7MH9 - chains H and M of the 3 polymer chains in the assembly; structure by X-ray diffraction, 3.10 A resolution.

[Chain H]
Molecule: Reaction center protein H chain
Source organism: Rhodobacter sphaeroides
Reference sequence: P0C0Y7 (RCEH_RHOSH); residue numbers follow UniProt; this construct covers 1-259
Chain sequence (266 residues; numbered 1 to 266; the number before each row is that of its first residue):
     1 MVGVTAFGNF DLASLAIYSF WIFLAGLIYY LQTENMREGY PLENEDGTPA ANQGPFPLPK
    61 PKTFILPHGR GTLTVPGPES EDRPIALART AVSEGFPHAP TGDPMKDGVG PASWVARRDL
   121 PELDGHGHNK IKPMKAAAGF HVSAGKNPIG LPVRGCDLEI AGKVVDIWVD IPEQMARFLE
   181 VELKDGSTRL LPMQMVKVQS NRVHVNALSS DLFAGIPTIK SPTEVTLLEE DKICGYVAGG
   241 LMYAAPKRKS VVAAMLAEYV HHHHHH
Disordered / not traced: 1-10, 251-266
Sequence notes: expression tag (260-266)

[Chain M]
Molecule: Reaction center protein M chain
Source organism: Rhodobacter sphaeroides
Reference sequence: P0C0Y9 (RCEM_RHOSH); residues 0-307 here correspond to UniProt positions 1-308 (UniProt number = residue number + 1)
Chain sequence (308 residues; numbered 0 to 307; the number before each row is that of its first residue; numbering starts at 0):
     0 MAEYQNIFSQ VQVRGPADLG MTEDVNLANR SGVGPFSTLL GWFGNAQLGP IYLGSLGVLS
    60 LFSGLMWFFT IGIWFWYQAG WNPAVFLRDL FFFSLEPPAP EYGLSFAAPL KEGGLWLIAS
   120 FFMFVAVWSW WGRTYLRAQA LGMGKHTAWA FLSAIWLWMV LGFIRPILMG SWSEAVPYGI
   180 FSHLDWTNNF SLVHGNLFYN PFHGLSIAFL YGSALLFAMH GATILAVSRF GGERELEQIA
   240 DRGTAAERAA LFWRWTMGFN ATMEGIHRWA IWMAVLVTLT GGIGILLSGT VVDNWYVWGQ
   300 NHGMAPLN
Disordered / not traced: 0-1, 303-307
Modified / non-standard residues: Tyr210 (meta-nitro-tyrosine; NIY)
Swiss-Prot annotation at these positions:
  - binding site ((7R,8Z)-bacteriochlorophyll b): His182, His202
  - binding site (Fe cation): His219, Glu234, His266
  - binding site (a ubiquinone): Trp252
Bound ions: Fe ion: His219, Glu234, His266 (shared with 2 residues of chain L)
Residues lining bound ligands:
  - bacteriochlorophyll a (BCL), molecule 1: Trp66, Met122, Val126, Phe150, Ala153, Ile154, Leu156, Trp157, Leu160, Trp185, Thr186, Asn187, Phe189, Ser190, Asn195, Leu196, Phe197, His202, Ser205, Ile206, Leu209, Tyr210, Val276, Thr277, Gly280, Ile284
  - bacteriochlorophyll a (BCL), molecule 2: Met122, Trp157, Leu160, Val175, Ile179, His182, Leu183, Trp185, Thr186
  - bacteriochlorophyll a (BCL), molecule 3: Thr186, Leu209, Tyr210
  - bacteriochlorophyll a (BCL), molecule 4: Phe197, Gly203, Ile206, Ala207, Tyr210, Gly211, Leu214
  - bacteriopheophytin a (BPH), molecule 1: Ser59, Leu60, Gly63, Leu64, Phe67, Ala125, Val126, Trp129, Thr133, Thr146, Ala149, Phe150, Ala153, Ala273, Val274, Thr277
  - bacteriopheophytin a (BPH), molecule 2: Tyr210, Ala213, Leu214, Ala217, Met218, Trp252, Thr255, Met256
  - spheroidene (SPO): Trp66, Phe67, Phe68, Ile70, Gly71, Phe74, Trp75, Phe85, Leu89, Phe105, Trp115, Leu116, Ser119, Phe120, Met122, Phe123, Trp157, Met158, Leu160, Gly161, Phe162, Trp171, Val175, Tyr177, Gly178, Ile179, His182
  - ubiquinone-10 (U10): Leu214, Leu215, Met218, His219, Thr222, Ile223, Ala245, Ala248, Ala249, Trp252, Met256, Phe258, Asn259, Ala260, Thr261, Met262, Ile265, Trp268, Met272

[Interface between chain H and chain M]
Contacting residue pairs - 113 pairs, chain H then chain M:
  Asp11(H) - Val290(M)
  Asp11(H) - Trp297(M)  hydrogen bond
  Asp11(H) - Gly302(M)
  Leu12(H) - Leu286(M)  hydrophobic
  Leu12(H) - Val290(M)  hydrophobic
  Ala13(H) - Val291(M)  hydrophobic
  Ala13(H) - Trp297(M)
  Ser14(H) - Trp297(M)
  Ser14(H) - His301(M)  hydrogen bond (side chain-backbone)
  Ser14(H) - Gly302(M)
  Ala16(H) - Phe201(M)
  Ile17(H) - Phe201(M)
  Ile17(H) - Leu204(M)  hydrophobic
  Phe20(H) - Leu204(M)  hydrophobic
  Phe20(H) - Leu275(M)  hydrophobic
  Phe20(H) - Thr279(M)
  Trp21(H) - Leu204(M)  hydrophobic
  Leu27(H) - Trp271(M)  hydrophobic
  Leu27(H) - Leu275(M)  hydrophobic
  Tyr30(H) - Arg267(M)  hydrogen bond
  Leu31(H) - Arg267(M)
  Leu31(H) - Trp268(M)  hydrophobic
  Gln32(H) - Phe258(M)
  Glu34(H) - Thr261(M)
  Glu34(H) - Arg267(M)  salt bridge
  Asn35(H) - Ala260(M)
  Asn35(H) - Thr261(M)  hydrogen bond (side chain-backbone)
  Asn35(H) - Gly264(M)  hydrogen bond (side chain-backbone)
  Asn35(H) - Ile265(M)  hydrogen bond (side chain-backbone)
  Asn35(H) - Trp268(M)
  Glu38(H) - Ile238(M)
  Glu38(H) - Arg241(M)  salt bridge
  Glu38(H) - Thr261(M)
  Tyr40(H) - Arg253(M)  hydrogen bond
  Leu42(H) - Arg253(M)
  Lys62(H) - Glu263(M)  salt bridge
  Lys62(H) - Arg267(M)
  Phe64(H) - Ile238(M)  hydrophobic
  Phe64(H) - Glu263(M)
  Leu66(H) - Ala239(M)  hydrophobic
  Leu73(H) - Ile238(M)
  Leu73(H) - Ala239(M)
  Glu79(H) - Arg241(M)  salt bridge
  Pro111(H) - Arg247(M)  hydrogen bond (backbone-side chain)
  Ala112(H) - Arg247(M)
  Ser113(H) - Thr243(M)  hydrogen bond (backbone-side chain)
  Ser113(H) - Arg247(M)  hydrogen bond (backbone-side chain)
  Val115(H) - Arg241(M)
  Val115(H) - Gly242(M)
  Val115(H) - Thr243(M)
  Val115(H) - Glu246(M)
  Arg117(H) - Glu236(M)  hydrogen bond (side chain-backbone)
  Arg117(H) - Gln237(M)
  Arg117(H) - Asp240(M)  hydrogen bond (side chain-backbone)
  Arg117(H) - Arg241(M)
  Arg117(H) - Gly242(M)
  Arg118(H) - Glu236(M)  salt bridge
  Arg118(H) - Asp240(M)  salt bridge
  Glu122(H) - Arg233(M)  salt bridge
  Glu122(H) - Glu236(M)
  Gly125(H) - Met20(M)
  His126(H) - Met20(M)
  Ile131(H) - Arg233(M)
  Ala138(H) - Pro15(M)
  Gly139(H) - Arg13(M)
  Gly139(H) - Pro15(M)
  Phe140(H) - Arg13(M)
  Phe140(H) - Gly14(M)
  His141(H) - Val12(M)
  His141(H) - Arg13(M)  hydrogen bond (backbone-backbone)
  Val142(H) - Val10(M)  hydrophobic
  Val142(H) - Gln11(M)
  Ser143(H) - Gln11(M)  hydrogen bond (backbone-backbone)
  Ser143(H) - Val12(M)
  Ser143(H) - Arg13(M)
  Ala144(H) - Val10(M)
  Ala144(H) - Gln11(M)  hydrogen bond (backbone-backbone)
  Ala144(H) - Trp41(M)  hydrophobic
  Gly145(H) - Gln9(M)
  Gly145(H) - Trp41(M)
  Lys146(H) - Val10(M)
  Pro172(H) - Asp17(M)
  Glu173(H) - Asn44(M)
  Gln174(H) - Val12(M)
  Gln174(H) - Arg13(M)
  Gln174(H) - Gly14(M)  hydrogen bond (side chain-backbone)
  Gln174(H) - Pro15(M)  hydrogen bond (side chain-backbone)
  Met175(H) - Val12(M)  hydrophobic
  Met175(H) - Glu232(M)
  Ala176(H) - Val12(M)
  Arg177(H) - Glu232(M)  salt bridge
  Arg177(H) - Arg233(M)
  Met193(H) - Gln9(M)
  Gln194(H) - Tyr3(M)
  Gln194(H) - Asn5(M)
  Gln194(H) - Ser227(M)  hydrogen bond (side chain-backbone)
  Gln194(H) - Arg228(M)
  Met195(H) - Arg228(M)
  Val196(H) - Tyr3(M)
  Val196(H) - Gln9(M)  hydrogen bond (backbone-side chain)
  Lys197(H) - Gln9(M)
  Val198(H) - Gln9(M)  hydrogen bond (backbone-side chain)
  Leu227(H) - Arg233(M)
  Leu227(H) - Glu236(M)
  Leu227(H) - Asp240(M)
  Glu230(H) - Arg233(M)  salt bridge
  Asp231(H) - Gly242(M)
  Asp231(H) - Thr243(M)  hydrogen bond (side chain-backbone)
  Cys234(H) - Arg228(M)  hydrogen bond (side chain-backbone)
  Cys234(H) - Phe229(M)
  Gly235(H) - Arg247(M)
  Ala238(H) - Phe229(M)  hydrophobic
  Leu241(H) - Arg228(M)
Interface residues without a listed pair, chain H (73 interface residues in all): Phe23, Leu24, Met36, Arg37, Gly110, Trp114, Lys130, Met134, Pro148, Ile167, Val169, Pro192, Asn206
Interface residues without a listed pair, chain M (56 interface residues in all): Glu2, Phe35, Thr37, Gln46, Pro200, Phe208, Asn259, Trp294

[Overview]
73 residues of chain H face 56 of chain M across their interface; the contacts include 22 hydrogen bonds and 9
salt bridges. Polar pairs include Glu34(H)-Arg267(M), Glu38(H)-Arg241(M) and Lys62(H)-Glu263(M). Bound to
chain M: 4 copies of bacteriochlorophyll a, bacteriopheophytin a, ubiquinone-10 and spheroidene.
Here chain H is Reaction center protein H chain and chain M is Reaction center protein M chain, both from
Rhodobacter sphaeroides. Entry 7MH9 (Crystal structure of R. sphaeroides Photosynthetic Reaction Center
variant; Y(M210)3-nitrotyrosine) was determined by X-ray diffraction together with 7MH3, 7MH4, 7MH5 and 7MH8
from the same study.
